Entry 1QE3 (X-ray diffraction, 1.50 A resolution); this record covers chain A.

[Chain A]
Molecule: Para-nitrobenzyl esterase
Source organism: Bacillus subtilis
Notes: EC 3.1.1.-
UniProtKB: P37967 (PNBA_BACSU); numbering as in UniProt (aligned over 1-489)
Chain sequence (489 residues; each row starts with the number of its first residue):
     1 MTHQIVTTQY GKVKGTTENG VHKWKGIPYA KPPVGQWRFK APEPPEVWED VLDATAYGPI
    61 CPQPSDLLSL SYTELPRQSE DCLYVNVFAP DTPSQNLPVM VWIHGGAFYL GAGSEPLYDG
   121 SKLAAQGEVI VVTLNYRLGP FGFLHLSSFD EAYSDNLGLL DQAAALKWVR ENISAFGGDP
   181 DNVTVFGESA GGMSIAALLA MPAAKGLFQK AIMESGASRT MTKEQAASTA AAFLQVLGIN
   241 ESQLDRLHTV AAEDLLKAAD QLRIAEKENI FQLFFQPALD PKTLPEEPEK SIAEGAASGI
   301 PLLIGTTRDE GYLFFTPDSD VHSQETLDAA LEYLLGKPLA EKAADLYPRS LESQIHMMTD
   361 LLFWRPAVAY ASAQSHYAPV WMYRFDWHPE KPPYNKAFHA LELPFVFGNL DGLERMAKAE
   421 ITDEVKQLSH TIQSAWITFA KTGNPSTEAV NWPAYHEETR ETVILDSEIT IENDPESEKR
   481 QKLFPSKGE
Unresolved in the structure: 1, 66-74, 414-420, 485-489
Ion coordination: Zn2+: Thr2, His3, His388
Curated features (UniProtKB/Swiss-Prot):
  - active site: Ser189 (Acyl-ester intermediate), Glu310 (Charge relay system), His399 (Charge relay system)
  - modified residue: Ser189 (Phosphoserine)
What the authors report for this chain:
  - catalytic residues: Ser189, Glu310, His399
  - mutagenesis - A56V/A400T: unchanged stability
  - contacts within the chain: His456-Thr459 (hydrogen bond)

[Overview]
Thr2, His3 and His388 coordinate Zn2+. From UniProt: 3 active-site residues. The paper reports catalytic
residues Ser189, Glu310 and His399; A56V/A400T leave stability unchanged.
Chain A is Para-nitrobenzyl esterase (Bacillus subtilis); the structure, PNB ESTERASE, was determined by X-ray
diffraction, deposited together with 1C7I and 1C7J.
